Entry 5HWV (X-ray diffraction, 1.65 A resolution); this record covers chains A and B.

# Chain A (and B)
Name: Sensor histidine kinase TodS
Organism: Pseudomonas putida (strain F1 / ATCC 700007)
Notes: EC 2.7.13.3; fragment: pas1; chain B of this document is another copy of the same molecule, construct and numbering; everything in this record applies to it too
Reference sequence: A5W4E3 (TODS_PSEP1); numbering as in UniProt (aligned over 43-168)
Sequence (130 residues; row label = number of the first residue in the row):
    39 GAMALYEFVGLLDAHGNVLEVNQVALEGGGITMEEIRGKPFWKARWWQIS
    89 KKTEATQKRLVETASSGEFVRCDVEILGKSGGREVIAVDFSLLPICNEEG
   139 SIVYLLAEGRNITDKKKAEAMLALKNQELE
Disordered / not traced: 39-41, 166-168 (chain B: 39-42, 168)
Differences from the reference sequence: expression tag (39-42); engineered mutation Mse71 (Leu in A5W4E3)
Modified / non-standard residues: Mse41 (selenomethionine); Mse71 (selenomethionine); Mse159 (selenomethionine; parent Met)
Ligand contacts: toluene (MBN): F46, V47, G48, V59, A63, F79, W84, W85, I114, V126, F128, A145, E146, G147
Reported in the primary citation:
  - binding site for toluene: F46, G48, V59, A63, F79, W84, W85, I114, V126, F128, A145, G147
  - conformationally variable residues (order/disorder transition, side-chain flip): F46, I150 to K163
  - mutagenesis - F46A, V59A, F79Y, W85H: decreased binding to toluene
  - mutagenesis - E58A, I114V: unchanged signaling in response to toluene
  - mutagenesis - I114V (Kd 8.4 mum), E146A (Kd 9.6 mum): unchanged binding to toluene
  - mutagenesis - I114V (1.5-fold): increased binding to m-xylene
  - specificity-determining residues: I114
  - contacts within the chain: E146-R148 (salt bridge)
  - mutagenesis - V47L, L49D, L131D, E146A, R148A, R148M: abolished signaling in response to toluene
  - mutagenesis - V126A: unchanged signaling in response to 100 mum toluene
  - mutagenesis - I114V: increased signaling in response to m-xylene
  - mutagenesis - I114V: unchanged signaling in response to styrene

# Interface between chain A and chain B
Pairs across the interface - 28 pairs, chain A then chain B:
  L43(A) - Y142(B)
  Y44(A) - L49(B)
  Y44(A) - L57(B)
  Y44(A) - E58(B)  hydrogen bond
  Y44(A) - Y142(B)
  V47(A) - E58(B)
  L57(A) - Y44(B)
  E58(A) - Y44(B)  hydrogen bond
  E58(A) - V47(B)
  E58(A) - N60(B)
  N60(A) - E58(B)
  F107(A) - C134(B)
  F107(A) - N135(B)
  F107(A) - E136(B)
  L131(A) - I133(B)  hydrophobic
  L131(A) - C134(B)
  I133(A) - L131(B)  hydrophobic
  I133(A) - I133(B)  hydrophobic
  C134(A) - F107(B)
  N135(A) - F107(B)
  E136(A) - F107(B)
  Y142(A) - Y44(B)
  Y142(A) - L131(B)  hydrophobic
  Y142(A) - L144(B)  hydrophobic
  Y142(A) - E146(B)  hydrogen bond
  Y142(A) - R148(B)
  L144(A) - Y142(B)  hydrophobic
  E146(A) - Y142(B)  hydrogen bond
Interface residues without a listed pair, chain A (17 interface residues in all): L49, V141
Interface residues without a listed pair, chain B (17 interface residues in all): V141

# Overview
The chain A/chain B interface involves 17 residues from each chain; the contacts include 4 hydrogen bonds.
Polar contacts include Y44(A)-E58(B) and Y142(A)-E146(B). From the paper: a binding site for toluene at
F46(A), G48(A) and V59(A) among others; V47L, L49D and L131D of chain A, among others, abolish signaling in
response to toluene; 13 substitutions were tested in all.
Chain A and chain B are both Sensor histidine kinase TodS (Pseudomonas putida (strain F1 / ATCC 700007)); the
structure, Crystal structure of PAS1 complexed with toluene, was determined by X-ray diffraction, deposited
together with 5HWW.
